Entry 8IFM (electron microscopy, 2.92 A resolution); this record covers chains J and N of the 16 polymer chains in the assembly.

== Chain J (and N) ==
Protein: TIR domain-containing protein
Organism: Thermoflavifilum thermophilum
Notes: chain N of this document is another copy of the same molecule, construct and numbering; everything in this record applies to it too
UniProt: A0A1I7NFG5 (A0A1I7NFG5_9BACT); residues 1-450 here = UniProt positions 1-450
Amino-acid sequence (450 residues; each row starts with the number of its first residue):
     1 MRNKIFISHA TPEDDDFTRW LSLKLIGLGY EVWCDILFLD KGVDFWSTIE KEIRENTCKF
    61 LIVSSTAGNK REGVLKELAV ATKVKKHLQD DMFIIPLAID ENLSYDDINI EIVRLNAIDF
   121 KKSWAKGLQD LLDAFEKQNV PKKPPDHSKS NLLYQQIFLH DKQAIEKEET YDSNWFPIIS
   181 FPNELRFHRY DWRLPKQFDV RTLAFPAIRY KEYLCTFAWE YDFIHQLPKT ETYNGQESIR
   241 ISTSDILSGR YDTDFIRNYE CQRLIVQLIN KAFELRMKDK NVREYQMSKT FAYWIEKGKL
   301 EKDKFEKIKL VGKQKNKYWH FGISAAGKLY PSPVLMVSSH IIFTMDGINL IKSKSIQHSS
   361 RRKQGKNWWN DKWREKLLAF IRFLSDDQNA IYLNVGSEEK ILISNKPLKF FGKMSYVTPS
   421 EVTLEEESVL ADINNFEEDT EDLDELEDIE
Not modelled in the structure: 1, 142-145, 421-450 (chain N: 1-2, 40-43, 142-143, 421-450)
Reported in the primary citation:
  - mutagenesis - G42P, D44A, E50A, R54A, E77A, R114A: abolished catalytic activity
  - catalytic residues: Glu-77 (proposed by the authors, not directly observed)

== Interface between chain J and chain N ==
Contacting residue pairs (21):
  Leu-39(J) with Asn-116(N)
  Asp-40(J) with Met-92(N); Asn-116(N), hydrogen bond (backbone-side chain); Lys-137(N), salt bridge; Gln-138(N), hydrogen bond
  Lys-41(J) with Asn-116(N); Ala-117(N), hydrogen bond (side chain-backbone); Ile-118(N)
  Gly-42(J) with Asp-91(N); Ile-94(N); Ile-95(N); Leu-115(N); Asn-116(N), hydrogen bond (backbone-backbone)
  Val-43(J) with Asp-91(N); Met-92(N), hydrophobic; Leu-115(N); Asn-116(N), hydrogen bond (backbone-backbone)
  Asp-44(J) with Asp-91(N), hydrogen bond (backbone-side chain); Arg-114(N), salt bridge
  Phe-45(J) with Arg-114(N)
  Trp-46(J) with Arg-114(N)
Other interface residues (no listed pair), chain J (9 interface residues in all): Phe-38
Other interface residues (no listed pair), chain N (15 interface residues in all): Phe-93, Pro-96, Val-113, Ala-134

== Overview ==
Chain J and chain N form an interface of 9 and 15 residues respectively, with 6 hydrogen bonds and 2 salt
bridges. Among the polar pairs are Asp-40(J)/Lys-137(N), Asp-44(J)/Arg-114(N) and Asp-40(J)/Asn-116(N). From
the paper: the catalytic residue Glu-77(J); G42P, D44A and E50A of chain J, among others, abolish catalytic
activity; 6 substitutions were tested in all.
Both chains are TIR domain-containing protein (Thermoflavifilum thermophilum). Entry 8IFM (Cryo-EM structure
of tetrameric SPARTA gRNA-ssDNA target complex in state 2) was determined by electron microscopy (same
publication as 8IFK, 8IFL and 8K34).
